Entry 9BWP (X-ray diffraction, 2.45 A resolution); this record covers chains A and B.

== Chain A (and B) ==
Protein: Acetyl-CoA acetyltransferase
Organism: Burkholderia sp. RF2-non_BP3
Notes: chain B of this document is another copy of the same molecule, construct and numbering; everything in this record applies to it too
UniProtKB: A0AAJ0LU93 (A0AAJ0LU93_9BURK); residues 3-399 here correspond to UniProt positions 1-397 (UniProt number = residue number - 2)
Chain sequence (399 residues; each row starts with the number of its first residue):
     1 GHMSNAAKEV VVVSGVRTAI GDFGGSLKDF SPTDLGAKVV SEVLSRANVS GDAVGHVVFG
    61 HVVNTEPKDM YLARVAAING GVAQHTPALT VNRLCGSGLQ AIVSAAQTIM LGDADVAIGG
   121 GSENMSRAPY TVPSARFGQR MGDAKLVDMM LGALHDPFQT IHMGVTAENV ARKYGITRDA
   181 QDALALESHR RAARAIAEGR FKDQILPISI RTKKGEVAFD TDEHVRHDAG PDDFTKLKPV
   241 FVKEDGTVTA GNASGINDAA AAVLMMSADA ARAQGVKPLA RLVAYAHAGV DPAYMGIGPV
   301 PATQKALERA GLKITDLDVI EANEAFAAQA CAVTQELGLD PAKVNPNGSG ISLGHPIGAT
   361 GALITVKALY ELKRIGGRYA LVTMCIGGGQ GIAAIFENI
Disordered / not traced: 1-5
Construct notes: expression tag (1-2)
Covalently attached groups: acetoacetyl group (A1BNQ) linked to C95
Residues lining bound ligands:
  - acetoacetyl group (A1BNQ): L94, A153, L154, M163, I357, C385, I386, G387
  - coenzyme A (COA): L154, H162, M163, H189, R226, D233, F234, K236, L237, V240, F241, A250, G251, A253, S254, G255, I256, M295, A325, F326, H355, I357, C385
Reported in the primary citation:
  - mutagenesis - S254C, I256A: decreased catalytic activity
  - mutagenesis - S254A: increased catalytic activity
  - mutagenesis - G251A: increased catalytic activity on acetoacetyl-CoA
  - mutagenesis - G255A: unchanged catalytic activity

== Chain A / chain B interface ==
Contacting residue pairs (131; chain A residue first):
  A6(A) - A6(B)
  F23(A) - R136(B)
  F23(A) - F137(B)  hydrophobic
  G24(A) - F137(B)
  H56(A) - R93(B)  hydrogen bond
  H56(A) - H287(B)
  V62(A) - M70(B)
  V63(A) - M70(B)  hydrophobic
  N64(A) - V62(B)
  N64(A) - N64(B)  hydrogen bond
  E66(A) - M149(B)
  P67(A) - V147(B)  hydrophobic
  P67(A) - M149(B)
  P67(A) - G152(B)
  K68(A) - P157(B)
  M70(A) - V62(B)
  M70(A) - V63(B)  hydrophobic
  M70(A) - N92(B)  hydrogen bond (backbone-side chain)
  M70(A) - L94(B)
  M70(A) - M149(B)
  M70(A) - A153(B)  hydrophobic
  Y71(A) - L94(B)  hydrophobic
  Y71(A) - A153(B)  hydrogen bond (side chain-backbone)
  Y71(A) - H155(B)  hydrogen bond (side chain-backbone)
  Y71(A) - P157(B)  hydrophobic
  Y71(A) - M163(B)
  Y71(A) - G387(B)
  Y71(A) - G388(B)
  R74(A) - F158(B)
  R74(A) - V290(B)  hydrogen bond (side chain-backbone)
  R74(A) - G388(B)  hydrogen bond (side chain-backbone)
  R74(A) - G389(B)  hydrogen bond (side chain-backbone)
  R74(A) - Q390(B)
  V75(A) - P157(B)  hydrophobic
  V75(A) - F158(B)  hydrophobic
  I78(A) - F158(B)  hydrophobic
  Q84(A) - G289(B)
  Q84(A) - V290(B)  hydrogen bond (backbone-backbone)
  Q84(A) - D291(B)  hydrogen bond (side chain-backbone)
  H85(A) - G289(B)  hydrogen bond (backbone-backbone)
  P87(A) - R93(B)
  P87(A) - H287(B)
  P87(A) - Q390(B)
  A88(A) - R93(B)  hydrogen bond (backbone-side chain)
  A88(A) - Q390(B)  hydrogen bond (backbone-side chain)
  L89(A) - N92(B)
  L89(A) - R93(B)
  L89(A) - Q100(B)
  T90(A) - V91(B)
  T90(A) - N92(B)  hydrogen bond (backbone-backbone)
  V91(A) - T90(B)
  N92(A) - M70(B)  hydrogen bond (side chain-backbone)
  N92(A) - L89(B)
  N92(A) - T90(B)  hydrogen bond (backbone-backbone)
  R93(A) - H56(B)
  R93(A) - P87(B)
  R93(A) - A88(B)  hydrogen bond (side chain-backbone)
  R93(A) - L89(B)
  L94(A) - M70(B)
  L94(A) - Y71(B)  hydrophobic
  Q100(A) - L89(B)
  Q107(A) - L111(B)
  Q107(A) - D113(B)
  M110(A) - L111(B)  hydrophobic
  L111(A) - Q107(B)
  L111(A) - M110(B)  hydrophobic
  L111(A) - L111(B)  hydrophobic
  L111(A) - Y285(B)
  D113(A) - Q107(B)
  D113(A) - Y285(B)  hydrogen bond
  D113(A) - R309(B)  salt bridge
  S126(A) - R136(B)
  S126(A) - F137(B)
  A128(A) - R136(B)  hydrogen bond (backbone-side chain)
  P129(A) - R136(B)  hydrogen bond (backbone-side chain)
  Y130(A) - Y130(B)
  Y130(A) - T131(B)
  Y130(A) - V132(B)  hydrogen bond (backbone-backbone)
  Y130(A) - A135(B)  hydrophobic
  Y130(A) - R136(B)
  T131(A) - P129(B)
  T131(A) - Y130(B)
  T131(A) - T131(B)
  V132(A) - Y130(B)  hydrogen bond (backbone-backbone)
  V132(A) - V132(B)  hydrophobic
  V132(A) - L146(B)  hydrophobic
  A135(A) - Y130(B)  hydrophobic
  R136(A) - F23(B)
  R136(A) - S126(B)
  R136(A) - A128(B)  hydrogen bond (side chain-backbone)
  R136(A) - P129(B)  hydrogen bond (side chain-backbone)
  R136(A) - Y130(B)
  R136(A) - D148(B)  salt bridge
  R136(A) - M150(B)
  F137(A) - F23(B)  hydrophobic
  F137(A) - S126(B)
  V147(A) - P67(B)  hydrophobic
  D148(A) - R136(B)  salt bridge
  M149(A) - E66(B)
  M149(A) - P67(B)
  M149(A) - M70(B)
  M150(A) - R136(B)
  G152(A) - P67(B)
  A153(A) - M70(B)  hydrophobic
  A153(A) - Y71(B)  hydrogen bond (backbone-side chain)
  H155(A) - Y71(B)
  P157(A) - K68(B)
  P157(A) - Y71(B)  hydrophobic
  P157(A) - V75(B)  hydrophobic
  F158(A) - R74(B)
  F158(A) - V75(B)  hydrophobic
  F158(A) - I78(B)  hydrophobic
  M163(A) - Y71(B)
  Y285(A) - L111(B)
  Y285(A) - D113(B)  hydrogen bond
  H287(A) - H56(B)
  H287(A) - P87(B)
  A288(A) - P87(B)
  G289(A) - Q84(B)
  G289(A) - H85(B)  hydrogen bond (backbone-backbone)
  V290(A) - R74(B)  hydrogen bond (backbone-side chain)
  V290(A) - Q84(B)  hydrogen bond (backbone-backbone)
  D291(A) - Q84(B)
  P292(A) - Q84(B)
  R309(A) - D113(B)  salt bridge
  G387(A) - Y71(B)
  G388(A) - Y71(B)
  G388(A) - R74(B)  hydrogen bond (backbone-side chain)
  G389(A) - R74(B)  hydrogen bond (backbone-side chain)
  Q390(A) - P87(B)
  Q390(A) - A88(B)  hydrogen bond (side chain-backbone)
Other interface residues (no listed pair), chain A (67 interface residues in all): A7, N79, T86, G112, M125, L146
Other interface residues (no listed pair), chain B (67 interface residues in all): A7, G24, N79, T86, M125, L154, A288, P292

== In short ==
Chain A and chain B each contribute 67 residues to their interface, with 32 hydrogen bonds and 4 salt bridges.
Polar pairs include D113(A)-R309(B), R136(A)-D148(B) and H56(A)-R93(B). From the paper: S254C and I256A of
chain A reduce catalytic activity; S254A of chain A increases catalytic activity; 5 substitutions were tested
in all.
Chain A and chain B are both Acetyl-CoA acetyltransferase (Burkholderia sp. RF2-non_BP3); the structure,
Crystal structure of polyketoacyl-CoA thiolase from Burkholderia sp. in complex with acetoacetyl-coA, was
determined by X-ray diffraction together with 9BWK, 9BWL and 9BWO from the same study.
